PDB entry 8YHE | electron microscopy, 3.07 A resolution | chains K and N of the 14 polymer chains in the assembly

# Chain K
Protein: protein structure
Sequence (608 residues; numbered 2 to 609; the number before each row is that of its first residue):
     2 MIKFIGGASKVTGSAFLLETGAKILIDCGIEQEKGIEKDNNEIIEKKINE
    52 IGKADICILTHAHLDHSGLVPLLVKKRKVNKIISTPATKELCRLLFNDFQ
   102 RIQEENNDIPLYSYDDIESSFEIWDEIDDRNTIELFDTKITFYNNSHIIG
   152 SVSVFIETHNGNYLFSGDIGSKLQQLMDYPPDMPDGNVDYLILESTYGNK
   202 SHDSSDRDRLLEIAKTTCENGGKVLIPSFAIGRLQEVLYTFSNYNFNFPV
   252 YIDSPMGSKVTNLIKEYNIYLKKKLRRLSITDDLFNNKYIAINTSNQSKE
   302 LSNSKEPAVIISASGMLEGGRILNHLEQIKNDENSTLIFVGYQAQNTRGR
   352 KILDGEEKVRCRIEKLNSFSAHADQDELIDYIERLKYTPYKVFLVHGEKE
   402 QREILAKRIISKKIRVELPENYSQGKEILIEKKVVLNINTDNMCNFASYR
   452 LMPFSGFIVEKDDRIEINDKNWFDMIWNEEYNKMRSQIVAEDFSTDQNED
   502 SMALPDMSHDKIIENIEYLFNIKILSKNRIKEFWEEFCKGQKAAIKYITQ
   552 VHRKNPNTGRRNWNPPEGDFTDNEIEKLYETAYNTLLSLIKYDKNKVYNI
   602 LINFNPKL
Not modelled in the structure: 2-139, 147-153, 168-182, 195-377, 396-399, 421-433, 495-504, 609

# Chain N
Molecule: 52-nt RNA strand
Sequence (52 nucleotides; numbered -11 to 40; the number before each row is that of its first residue; numbers below 1 keep their minus sign (G-11 is residue -11)):
   -11 GAACACCCAAUAGCGAAGCGCACCUAAUUUCGAAUCCAGCAUGAGAAGCU
    39 AA
Not modelled in the structure: -11 to 8, 39-40

# Interface between chain K and chain N
Residue-residue contacts (21; chain K residue first):
  Ser527(K) with A29(N), phosphate contact; U30(N), phosphate contact
  Lys528(K) with U30(N), hydrogen bond to the phosphate; G31(N), salt bridge to the phosphate
  Asn529(K) with A29(N), phosphate contact; U30(N), hydrogen bond to the phosphate
  Arg530(K) with C28(N), salt bridge to the phosphate; A29(N), salt bridge to the phosphate
  Asn556(K) with C25(N), sugar contact; A26(N), phosphate contact
  Asn558(K) with C24(N), phosphate contact; C25(N), phosphate contact
  Thr559(K) with C24(N), hydrogen bond to the sugar; C25(N), sugar contact
  Arg561(K) with C25(N), sugar contact; A26(N), sugar contact; G27(N), hydrogen bond to the sugar
  Asn563(K) with G27(N), phosphate contact; C28(N), phosphate contact
  Asn565(K) with C28(N), hydrogen bond to the sugar; A29(N), sugar contact

# Overview
10 residues of chain K face 8 of chain N across their interface, with 5 hydrogen bonds and 3 salt bridges.
Polar contacts include Thr559(K)-C24(N), Arg561(K)-G27(N) and Asn565(K)-C28(N).
Here chain K is protein structure and chain N is a 52-nt RNA strand. Entry 8YHE (Cryo-EM structure of
CTR-bound type VII CRISPR-Cas complex at post-state II) was determined by electron microscopy together with
8YHD, 8Z4J, 8Z4L, 8Z99, 8Z9C and 8Z9E from the same study.
